3X2E - chains A and C of the 4 polymer chains in the assembly; structure by X-ray diffraction, 2.85 A resolution.

Chain A (and C):
Protein: Adenosylhomocysteinase
Organism: Thermotoga maritima MSB8
Notes: EC 3.3.1.1; chain C of this document is another copy of the same molecule, construct and numbering; everything in this record applies to it too
Reference sequence: O51933 (SAHH_THEMA); residues 3-405 here correspond to UniProt positions 2-404 (UniProt number = residue number - 1)
Chain sequence (411 residues; each row starts with the number of its first residue):
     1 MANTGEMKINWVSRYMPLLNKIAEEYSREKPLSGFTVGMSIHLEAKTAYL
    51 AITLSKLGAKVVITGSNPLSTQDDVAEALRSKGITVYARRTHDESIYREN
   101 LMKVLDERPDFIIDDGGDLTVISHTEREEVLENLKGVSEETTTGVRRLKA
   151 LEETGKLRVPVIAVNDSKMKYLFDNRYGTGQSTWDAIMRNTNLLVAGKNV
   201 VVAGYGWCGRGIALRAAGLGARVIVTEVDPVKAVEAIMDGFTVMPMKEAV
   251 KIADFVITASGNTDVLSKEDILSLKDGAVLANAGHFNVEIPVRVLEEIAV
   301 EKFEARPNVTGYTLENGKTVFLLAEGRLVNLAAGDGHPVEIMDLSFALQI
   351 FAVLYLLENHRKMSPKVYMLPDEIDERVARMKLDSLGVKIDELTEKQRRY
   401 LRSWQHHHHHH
Disordered / not traced: 1, 403-411
Differences from the reference sequence: expression tag (1-2, 406-411)
Small-molecule neighbours: NADH (NAI; 1,4-dihydronicotinamide adenine dinucleotide): Thr142, Tyr171, Asp174, Asn175, Thr179, Ala203, Gly204, Tyr205, Gly206, Trp207, Cys208, Gly209, Thr226, Glu227, Val228, Asp229, Lys232, Ala259, Ser260, Gly261, Asn262, Val265, Ala283, Gly284, His285, Leu328, Asn330, His337
Swiss-Prot annotation at these positions:
  - binding site (substrate): Asp115, Glu140, Lys170, Asp174
  - binding site (NAD(+)): Thr141 to Thr143, Asn175, Gly204 to Gly209, Glu227, Asn262, Ala283 to His285, Asn330

Chain A / chain C interface:
Pairs across the interface - 71 pairs, chain A then chain C:
  Met7(A) with Glu304(C)
  Trp11(A) with Thr191(C), hydrogen bond (side chain-backbone); Ala305(C), hydrophobic; Arg306(C); Val309(C), hydrophobic; Phe321(C), hydrophobic
  Arg14(A) with Thr319(C); Phe321(C)
  Tyr15(A) with Leu193(C), hydrophobic; Gly277(C), hydrogen bond (side chain-backbone); Val279(C); Phe321(C)
  Lys46(A) with Asn192(C)
  Gln181(A) with Met188(C); Leu193(C); Leu194(C); Val195(C)
  Asp185(A) with Asp185(C); Met188(C); Arg189(C)
  Met188(A) with Gln181(C); Asp185(C); Arg189(C), hydrogen bond (backbone-side chain)
  Arg189(A) with Asp185(C); Met188(C); Arg189(C)
  Thr191(A) with Trp11(C), hydrogen bond (backbone-side chain)
  Asn192(A) with Lys46(C); Asp335(C); His337(C), hydrogen bond (side chain-backbone); Pro338(C); Val339(C), hydrogen bond (backbone-backbone)
  Leu193(A) with Tyr15(C), hydrophobic; Gln181(C); Glu340(C)
  Leu194(A) with Gln181(C); Pro338(C), hydrophobic; Glu340(C), hydrogen bond (backbone-side chain); Ile341(C), hydrophobic
  Val195(A) with Gln181(C)
  Gly197(A) with Leu386(C)
  Lys198(A) with Glu340(C), salt bridge
  Arg215(A) with Gly218(C), hydrogen bond (side chain-backbone); Leu219(C), hydrogen bond (side chain-backbone); Gly220(C)
  Gly218(A) with Arg215(C), hydrogen bond (backbone-side chain); Gly218(C)
  Leu219(A) with Arg215(C), hydrogen bond (backbone-side chain)
  Gly220(A) with Arg215(C)
  Gly277(A) with Tyr15(C), hydrogen bond (backbone-side chain)
  Val279(A) with Tyr15(C)
  Phe303(A) with Arg14(C)
  Glu304(A) with Met7(C)
  Ala305(A) with Met7(C); Trp11(C), hydrophobic
  Arg306(A) with Trp11(C)
  Val309(A) with Trp11(C), hydrophobic
  Thr319(A) with Arg14(C)
  Phe321(A) with Trp11(C), hydrophobic; Arg14(C); Tyr15(C)
  Asp335(A) with Asn192(C)
  His337(A) with Asn192(C), hydrogen bond (backbone-side chain)
  Pro338(A) with Asn192(C); Leu194(C), hydrophobic
  Val339(A) with Asn192(C), hydrogen bond (backbone-backbone)
  Glu340(A) with Leu193(C); Leu194(C), hydrogen bond (side chain-backbone); Lys198(C), salt bridge
  Ile341(A) with Leu194(C), hydrophobic
  Leu386(A) with Gly197(C)
Other interface residues (no listed pair), chain A (39 interface residues in all): Tyr177, Ala196, Ala217
Other interface residues (no listed pair), chain C (38 interface residues in all): Tyr177, Ala196, Phe303

In short:
The interface between chain A and chain C involves 39 residues on one side and 38 on the other; the contacts
include 15 hydrogen bonds and 2 salt bridges. Polar pairs include Lys198(A)-Glu340(C), Trp11(A)-Thr191(C) and
Tyr15(A)-Gly277(C). Bound to chain A: NADH.
Chain A and chain C are both Adenosylhomocysteinase (Thermotoga maritima MSB8); the structure, A thermophilic
hydrolase, was determined by X-ray diffraction together with 3X2F from the same study.
